Entry 3NW3 (X-ray diffraction, 2.50 A resolution); this record covers chains C and D of the 4 polymer chains in the assembly.

== Chain C (and D) ==
Molecule: Peptidoglycan recognition protein 1
Organism: Camelus dromedarius
Notes: chain D of this document is another copy of the same molecule, construct and numbering; everything in this record applies to it too
Reference sequence: Q9GK12 (PGRP1_CAMDR); residues 1-171 here correspond to UniProt positions 23-193 (UniProt number = residue number + 22)
Chain sequence (171 residues; each row starts with the number of its first residue):
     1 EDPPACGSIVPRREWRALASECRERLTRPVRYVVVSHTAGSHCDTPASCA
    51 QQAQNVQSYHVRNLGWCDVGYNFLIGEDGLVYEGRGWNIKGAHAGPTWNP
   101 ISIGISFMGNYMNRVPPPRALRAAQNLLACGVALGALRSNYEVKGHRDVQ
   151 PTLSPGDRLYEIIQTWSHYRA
Disulfide bonds: C6-C130, C22-C67, C43-C49
Small-molecule neighbours: alanine / D-glutamine / lactic acid / 2-acetamido-2-deoxy-alpha-D-glucopyranose: N63, L64, W66, A92, H93, A94, G95, N99, Q150
Reported in the primary citation:
  - binding site for D-glutamine: D148

== How chain C and chain D interact ==
Pairs across the interface (25):
  Y59(C) with R147(D), hydrogen bond (side chain-backbone); Q150(D), hydrogen bond (side chain-backbone); P151(D); T152(D), hydrogen bond (side chain-backbone)
  H60(C) with P151(D)
  L64(C) with R147(D); D148(D); V149(D); Q150(D); P151(D)
  W66(C) with P151(D)
  P96(C) with P96(D), hydrophobic
  R147(C) with Y59(D), hydrogen bond (backbone-side chain); L64(D)
  D148(C) with N63(D); L64(D)
  V149(C) with L64(D)
  Q150(C) with Y59(D), hydrogen bond (backbone-side chain); L64(D)
  P151(C) with Y59(D); H60(D); W66(D)
  T152(C) with Y59(D)
  L153(C) with A39(D); N110(D)
Interface residues without a listed pair, chain C (14 interface residues in all): A39, N110
Interface residues without a listed pair, chain D (15 interface residues in all): L153

== Summary ==
14 residues of chain C and 15 residues of chain D are in contact; the contacts include 5 hydrogen bonds. Among
the polar pairs are Y59(C)-R147(D), Y59(C)-Q150(D) and Y59(C)-T152(D). Bound to chain C: alanine / D-glutamine
/ lactic acid / 2-acetamido-2-deoxy-alpha-D-glucopyranose. From the paper: a binding site for D-glutamine at
D148(C).
Both chains are Peptidoglycan recognition protein 1 (Camelus dromedarius). Entry 3NW3 (Crystal structure of
the complex of peptidoglycan recognition protein (PGRP-S) with the PGN Fragment at 2.5 ...) was determined by
X-ray diffraction (same publication as 3NG4).
